PDB entry 6H1U | X-ray diffraction, 1.68 A resolution | chain A

Chain A:
Protein: Probable glutamine-binding lipoprotein GlnH (GLNBP)
Source organism: Mycobacterium tuberculosis (strain ATCC 25618 / H37Rv)
UniProt: P96257 (P96257_MYCTU); residues 42-328 here = UniProt positions 42-328
Sequence (287 residues; numbered 42 to 328; the number before each row is that of its first residue):
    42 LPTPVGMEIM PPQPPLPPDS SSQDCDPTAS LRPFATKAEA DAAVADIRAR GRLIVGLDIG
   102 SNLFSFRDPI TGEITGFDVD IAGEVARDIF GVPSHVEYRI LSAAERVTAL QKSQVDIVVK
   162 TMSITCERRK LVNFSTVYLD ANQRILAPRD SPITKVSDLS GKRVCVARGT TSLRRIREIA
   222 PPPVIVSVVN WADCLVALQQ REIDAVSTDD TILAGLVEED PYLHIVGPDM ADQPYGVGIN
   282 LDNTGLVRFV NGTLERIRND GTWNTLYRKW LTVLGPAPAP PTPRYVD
Disulfides: C66-C167, C206-C235
Residues lining bound ligands: aspartic acid (ASP): R147, K161, T162, M163, S164, R169, G210, T211, T212, S213, W232, T249, D250, I253, Q274, Y276
From the paper describing this entry:
  - binding site for aspartic acid: R147, K161, T162, S164, R169, W232, D250
  - specificity-determining residues: W232

In short:
Bound to chain A: aspartic acid. The paper reports a binding site for aspartic acid at R147, K161 and T162
among others; the specificity determinant W232.
Chain A is Probable glutamine-binding lipoprotein GlnH (GLNBP) (Mycobacterium tuberculosis (strain ATCC 25618
/ H37Rv)); the structure, GlnH bound to Asp, Mycobacterium tuberculosis, was determined by X-ray diffraction
(same publication as 6H20 and 6H2T).
